PDB entry 8WX0 | electron microscopy, 3.70 A resolution | chains B and E of the 7 polymer chains in the assembly

== Chain B ==
Protein: Bifunctional guanosine pentaphosphate synthetase/polyribonucleotide nucleotidyltransferase
Organism: Mycobacterium tuberculosis
Reference sequence: A0A9Q6P703 (A0A9Q6P703_MYCTX); residues 1-752 here correspond to UniProt positions 73-824 (UniProt number = residue number + 72)
Amino-acid sequence (773 residues; row label = number of the first residue in the row; numbers below 1 keep their minus sign (Met-20 is residue -20)):
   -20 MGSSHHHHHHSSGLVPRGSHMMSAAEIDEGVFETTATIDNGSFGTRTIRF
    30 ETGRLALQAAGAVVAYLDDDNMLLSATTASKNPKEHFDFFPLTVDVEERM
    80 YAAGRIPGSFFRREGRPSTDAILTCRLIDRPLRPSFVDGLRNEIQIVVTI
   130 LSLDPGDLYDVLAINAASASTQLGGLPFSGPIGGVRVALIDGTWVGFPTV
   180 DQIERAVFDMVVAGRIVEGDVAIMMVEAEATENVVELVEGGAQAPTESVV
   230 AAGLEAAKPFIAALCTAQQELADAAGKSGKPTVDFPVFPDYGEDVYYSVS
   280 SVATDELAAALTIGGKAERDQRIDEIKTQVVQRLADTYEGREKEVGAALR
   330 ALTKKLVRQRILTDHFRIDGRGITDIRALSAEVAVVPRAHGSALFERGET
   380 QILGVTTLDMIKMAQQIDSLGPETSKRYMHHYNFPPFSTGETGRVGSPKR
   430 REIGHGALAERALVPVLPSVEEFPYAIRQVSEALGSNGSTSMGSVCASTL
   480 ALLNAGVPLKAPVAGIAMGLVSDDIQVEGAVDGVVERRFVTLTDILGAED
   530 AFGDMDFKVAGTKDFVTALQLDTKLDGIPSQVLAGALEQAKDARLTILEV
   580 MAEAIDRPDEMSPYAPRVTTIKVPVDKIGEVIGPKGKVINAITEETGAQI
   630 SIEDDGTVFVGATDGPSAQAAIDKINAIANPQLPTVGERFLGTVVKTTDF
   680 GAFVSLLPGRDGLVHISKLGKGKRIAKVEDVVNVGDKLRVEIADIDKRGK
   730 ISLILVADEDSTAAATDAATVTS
Not modelled in the structure: -20 to 4, 597-752
Construct notes: initiating methionine (-20); expression tag (-19 to 0)

== Chain E ==
Molecule: 24-nt RNA strand
Sequence (24 nucleotides; numbered -16 to 7; the number before each row is that of its first residue; numbers below 1 keep their minus sign (G-16 is residue -16)):
   -16 GGGUCGCAAUUGAUUCCCUUAGUG
Not modelled in the structure: -16 to 0, 7

== Interface between chain B and chain E ==
Residue-residue contacts (6):
  Gly87(B) - G5(E)  hydrogen bond to the base
  Ser88(B) - G5(E)  hydrogen bond to the sugar
  Phe89(B) - A4(E)  base contact
  Phe90(B) - A4(E)  sugar contact
  Asp397(B) - G5(E)  base contact
  Arg423(B) - C1(E)  phosphate contact
Interface residues without a listed pair, chain E (4 interface residues in all): U2

== Summary ==
The interface between chain B and chain E involves 6 residues on one side and 4 on the other; the contacts
include 2 hydrogen bonds. Polar contacts include Gly87(B)-G5(E) and Ser88(B)-G5(E).
Here chain B is Bifunctional guanosine pentaphosphate synthetase/polyribonucleotide nucleotidyltransferase
(Mycobacterium tuberculosis) and chain E is a 24-nt RNA strand. Entry 8WX0 (PNPase of M.tuberculosis with its
RNA substrate) was determined by electron microscopy (same publication as 8WWP and 8WXF).
